9BJG - chains A and L of the 3 polymer chains in the assembly; structure by X-ray diffraction, 2.90 A resolution.

[Chain A]
Molecule: Apical membrane antigen 1
Source organism: Plasmodium falciparum 3D7
Reference sequence: Q7KQK5 (Q7KQK5_PLAF7); numbering as in UniProt (aligned over 104-438)
Chain sequence (347 residues; numbered 101 to 447; the number before each row is that of its first residue):
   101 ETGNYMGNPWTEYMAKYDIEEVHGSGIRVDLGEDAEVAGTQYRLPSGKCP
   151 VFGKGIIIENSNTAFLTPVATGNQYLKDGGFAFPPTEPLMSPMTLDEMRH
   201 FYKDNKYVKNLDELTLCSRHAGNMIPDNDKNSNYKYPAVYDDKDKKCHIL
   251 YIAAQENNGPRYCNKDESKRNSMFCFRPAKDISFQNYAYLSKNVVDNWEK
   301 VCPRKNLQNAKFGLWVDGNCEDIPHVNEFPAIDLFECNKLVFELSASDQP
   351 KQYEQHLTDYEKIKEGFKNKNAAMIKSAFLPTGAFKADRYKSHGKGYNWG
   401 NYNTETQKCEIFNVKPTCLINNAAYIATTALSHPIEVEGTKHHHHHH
Disordered / not traced: 101-107, 173-175, 260-273, 352-387, 439-447
Cystine bridges: Cys149-Cys302, Cys217-Cys247, Cys320-Cys418, Cys337-Cys409
Construct notes: expression tag (101-103, 439-447); engineered mutation Ala164 (Thr in Q7KQK5), Ala288 (Thr in Q7KQK5), Ala373 (Ser in Q7KQK5), Ala423 (Ser in Q7KQK5), Ala424 (Ser in Q7KQK5)

[Chain L]
Molecule: 75B10 Fab Light Chain
Source organism: Homo sapiens
Notes: antibody fragment or engineered binder
Chain sequence (217 residues; row label = number of the first residue in the row; numbers below 1 keep their minus sign (Met-2 is residue -2)):
    -2 MGIDIQMTQSPSTLSASVGDRVTITCRASQTINNWLAWYQQKPGRAPKVL
    48 IYAASDLDSGVPSRFSASGSGTHFSLTISSLQPDDFATYFCQQYNEFPVT
    98 FGQGTKLELKRTVAAPSVFIFPPSDEQLKSGTASVVCLLNNFYPREAKVQ
   148 WKVDNALQSGNSQESVTEQDSKDSTYSLSSTLTLSKADYEKHKVYACEVT
   198 HQGLSSPVTKSFNRGEC
Disordered / not traced: -2 to 0, 213-214
Cystine bridges: Cys23-Cys88, Cys134-Cys194

[Chain A / chain L interface]
Residue-residue contacts - 5 pairs, chain A then chain L:
  Lys243(A) - Ala50(L)
  Lys243(A) - Asp53(L)  salt bridge
  Asp244(A) - Tyr49(L)  hydrogen bond
  Lys246(A) - Tyr49(L)  hydrogen bond
  Asn286(A) - Trp32(L)

[In short]
The chain A/chain L interface involves 4 residues from each chain; the contacts include 2 hydrogen bonds and 1
salt bridge. Polar contacts include Lys243(A)-Asp53(L), Asp244(A)-Tyr49(L) and Lys246(A)-Tyr49(L).
Chain A is Apical membrane antigen 1 (Plasmodium falciparum 3D7) and chain L is 75B10 Fab Light Chain (Homo
sapiens); the structure, Crystal structure of broadly neutralizing human monoclonal antibody 75B10 in complex
with AMA1, was determined by X-ray diffraction together with 9BJH from the same study.
